6CXG - chains L and K of the 6 polymer chains in the assembly; structure by X-ray diffraction, 2.30 A resolution.

# Chain L (and K)
Molecule: anti-HIV-1 Fab 2G12 light chain
Organism: Homo sapiens
Notes: antibody fragment or engineered binder; chain K of this document is another copy of the same molecule, construct and numbering; everything in this record applies to it too
Chain sequence (213 residues; each row starts with the number of its first residue):
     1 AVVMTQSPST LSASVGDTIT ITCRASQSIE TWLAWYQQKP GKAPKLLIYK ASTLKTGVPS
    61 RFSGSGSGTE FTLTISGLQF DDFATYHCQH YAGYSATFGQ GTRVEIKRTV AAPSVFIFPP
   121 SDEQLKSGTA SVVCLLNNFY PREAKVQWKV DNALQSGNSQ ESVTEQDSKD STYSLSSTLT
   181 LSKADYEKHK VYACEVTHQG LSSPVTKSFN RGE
Disulfides: C23-C88, C134-C194

# Interface between chain L and chain K
Residue-residue contacts (5):
  K126(L) - K183(K)
  S127(L) - S127(K)
  S127(L) - G128(K)
  G128(L) - S127(K)
  K183(L) - K126(K)
Interface residues without a listed pair, chain L (5 interface residues in all): E187

# Overview
Chain L and chain K form an interface of 5 and 4 residues respectively.
Both chains are anti-HIV-1 Fab 2G12 light chain (Homo sapiens). Entry 6CXG (anti-HIV-1 Fab 2G12 in complex
with glycopeptide 10V1S) was determined by X-ray diffraction (same publication as 6CXL).
